9D3Q - chains F and I of the 10 polymer chains in the assembly; structure by electron microscopy, 2.80 A resolution.

== Chain F ==
Name: Histone H4
Organism: Homo sapiens
Reference sequence: P62805 (H4_HUMAN); residues 22-102 here correspond to UniProt positions 23-103 (UniProt number = residue number + 1)
Chain sequence (81 residues; numbered 22 to 102; the number before each row is that of its first residue):
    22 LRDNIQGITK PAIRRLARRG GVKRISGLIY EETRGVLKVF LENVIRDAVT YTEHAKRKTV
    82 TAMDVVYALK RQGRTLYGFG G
Curated features (UniProtKB/Swiss-Prot):
  - modified residue: Lys31 (N6-(2-hydroxyisobutyryl)lysine), Lys44 (N6-(2-hydroxyisobutyryl)lysine), Ser47 (Phosphoserine), Tyr51 (Phosphotyrosine), Lys59 (N6-(2-hydroxyisobutyryl)lysine), Lys77 (N6-(2-hydroxyisobutyryl)lysine), Lys79 (N6-(2-hydroxyisobutyryl)lysine), Thr80 (Phosphothreonine), Tyr88 (Phosphotyrosine), Lys91 (N6-(2-hydroxyisobutyryl)lysine)
  - cross-link (Glycyl lysine isopeptide (Lys-Gly)): Lys31 (interchain with G-Cter in SUMO2), Lys59 (interchain with G-Cter in SUMO2), Lys79 (interchain with G-Cter in SUMO2), Lys91 (interchain with G-Cter in SUMO2)

== Chain I ==
Molecule: 5S rDNA (noncoding strand)
Organism: Xenopus borealis
Sequence (109 nucleotides; each row starts with the number of its first residue; numbers below 1 keep their minus sign (DT-58 is residue -58)):
   -58 TGGGGGAAAA GACCCTGGCA TGGGGAGGAG CTGGGCCCCC CCCAGAAGGC AGCACAAGGG
     2 GAGGAAAAGT CAGCCTTGTG CTCGCCTACG GCCATACCAC CCTGAAAGT

== Chain F / chain I interface ==
Contacting residue pairs - 13 pairs, chain F then chain I:
  Arg35(F) with DA8(I), salt bridge to the phosphate
  Arg39(F) with DA8(I), salt bridge to the phosphate
  Arg45(F) with DA7(I), sugar contact; DA8(I), phosphate contact
  Ile46(F) with DA7(I), sugar contact; DA8(I), hydrogen bond to the phosphate
  Ser47(F) with DA7(I), phosphate contact
  Gly48(F) with DA7(I), hydrogen bond to the phosphate
  Arg78(F) with DT28(I), phosphate contact
  Lys79(F) with DC27(I), sugar contact; DT28(I), salt bridge to the phosphate
  Thr80(F) with DC27(I), phosphate contact; DT28(I), hydrogen bond to the phosphate
Other interface residues (no listed pair), chain F (10 interface residues in all): Lys44
Other interface residues (no listed pair), chain I (5 interface residues in all): DA29

== Summary ==
10 residues of chain F face 5 of chain I across their interface; the contacts include 3 hydrogen bonds and 3
salt bridges. Among the polar pairs are Ile46(F)-DA8(I), Gly48(F)-DA7(I) and Thr80(F)-DT28(I).
Here chain F is Histone H4 (Homo sapiens) and chain I is 5S rDNA (noncoding strand) (Xenopus borealis). Entry
9D3Q (167-bp 5S rDNA nucleosome - open II) was determined by electron microscopy together with 9D3K, 9D3L,
9D3N, 9D3O, 9D3R, 9D3S and 9D3T from the same study.
